Entry 3W9I (X-ray diffraction, 2.71 A resolution); this record covers chains A and B of the 3 polymer chains in the assembly.

[Chain A (and B)]
Name: Multidrug resistance protein MexB
From: Pseudomonas aeruginosa
Notes: chain B of this document is another copy of the same molecule, construct and numbering; everything in this record applies to it too
Reference sequence: P52002 (MEXB_PSEAE); residues 1-1046 here = UniProt positions 1-1046
Sequence (1046 residues; numbered 1 to 1046; the number before each row is that of its first residue):
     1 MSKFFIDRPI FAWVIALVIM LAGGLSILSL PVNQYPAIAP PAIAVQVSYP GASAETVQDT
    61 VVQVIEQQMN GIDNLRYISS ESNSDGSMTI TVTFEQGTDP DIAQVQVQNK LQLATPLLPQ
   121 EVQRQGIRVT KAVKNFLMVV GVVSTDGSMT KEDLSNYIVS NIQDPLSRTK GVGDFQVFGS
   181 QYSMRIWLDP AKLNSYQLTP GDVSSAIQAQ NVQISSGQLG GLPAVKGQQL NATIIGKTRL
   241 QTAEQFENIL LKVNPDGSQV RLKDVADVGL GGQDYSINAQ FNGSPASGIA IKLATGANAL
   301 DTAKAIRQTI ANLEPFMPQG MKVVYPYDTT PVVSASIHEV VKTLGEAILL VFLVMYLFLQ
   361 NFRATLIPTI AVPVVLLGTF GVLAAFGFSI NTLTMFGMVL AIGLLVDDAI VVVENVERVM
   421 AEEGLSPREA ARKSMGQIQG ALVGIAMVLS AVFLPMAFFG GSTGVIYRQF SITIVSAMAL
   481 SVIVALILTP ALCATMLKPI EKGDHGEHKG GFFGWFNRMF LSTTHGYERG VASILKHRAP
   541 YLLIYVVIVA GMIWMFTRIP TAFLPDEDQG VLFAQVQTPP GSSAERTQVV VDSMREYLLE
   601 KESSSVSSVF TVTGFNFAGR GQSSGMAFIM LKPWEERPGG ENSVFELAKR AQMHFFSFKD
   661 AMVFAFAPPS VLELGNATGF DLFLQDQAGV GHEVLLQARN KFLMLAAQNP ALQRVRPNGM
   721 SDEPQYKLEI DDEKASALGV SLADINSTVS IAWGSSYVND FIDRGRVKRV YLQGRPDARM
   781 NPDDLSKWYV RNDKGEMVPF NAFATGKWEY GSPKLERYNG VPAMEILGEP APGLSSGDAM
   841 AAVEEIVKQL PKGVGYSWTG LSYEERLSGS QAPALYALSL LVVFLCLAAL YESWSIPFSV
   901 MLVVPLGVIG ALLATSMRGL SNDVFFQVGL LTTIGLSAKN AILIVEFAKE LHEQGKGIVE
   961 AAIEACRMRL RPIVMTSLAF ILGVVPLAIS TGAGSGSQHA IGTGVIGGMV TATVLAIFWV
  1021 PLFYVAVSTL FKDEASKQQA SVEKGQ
Unresolved in the structure: 500-511, 870, 1031-1046 (chain B: 1031-1046)

[Interface between chain A and chain B]
Residue-residue contacts (127):
  Asp7(A) - Glu892(B)
  Arg8(A) - Glu892(B)
  Pro9(A) - Glu892(B)
  Ile10(A) - Glu892(B)  hydrogen bond (backbone-side chain)
  Ile10(A) - Ser893(B)
  Ile10(A) - Trp894(B)  hydrophobic
  Phe11(A) - Ala889(B)
  Phe11(A) - Glu892(B)  hydrogen bond (backbone-side chain)
  Val14(A) - Leu885(B)
  Val14(A) - Ala888(B)  hydrophobic
  Val14(A) - Ala889(B)
  Leu17(A) - Leu885(B)  hydrophobic
  Leu17(A) - Trp894(B)  hydrophobic
  Asp101(A) - Asp73(B)
  Gln104(A) - Lys110(B)
  Val105(A) - Val105(B)  hydrophobic
  Gln108(A) - Asn109(B)  hydrogen bond (side chain-backbone)
  Gln108(A) - Gln112(B)
  Gln108(A) - Leu113(B)
  Gln112(A) - Gln112(B)
  Gln112(A) - Leu113(B)
  Gln123(A) - Pro116(B)
  Gln123(A) - Leu117(B)
  Arg124(A) - Leu117(B)
  Gly126(A) - Leu117(B)
  Ile127(A) - Leu113(B)
  Val129(A) - Lys110(B)  hydrogen bond (backbone-side chain)
  Val129(A) - Leu113(B)
  Lys131(A) - Asp73(B)
  Lys131(A) - Gln106(B)
  Asn161(A) - Gln687(B)
  Ser167(A) - Asn70(B)
  Ser167(A) - Gly71(B)  hydrogen bond (backbone-backbone)
  Arg168(A) - Glu66(B)  hydrogen bond (side chain-backbone)
  Arg168(A) - Met69(B)  hydrogen bond (side chain-backbone)
  Arg168(A) - Asn70(B)
  Arg168(A) - Ile78(B)
  Phe175(A) - Asn70(B)
  Ala209(A) - Asn746(B)
  Gln210(A) - Leu742(B)
  Val212(A) - Asn746(B)
  Gln213(A) - Glu55(B)
  Gln213(A) - Thr56(B)  hydrogen bond (side chain-backbone)
  Ile214(A) - Thr56(B)
  Ile214(A) - Asn746(B)
  Ile214(A) - Val749(B)  hydrophobic
  Ile214(A) - Ser750(B)
  Ser215(A) - Tyr49(B)
  Ser215(A) - Pro50(B)  hydrogen bond (side chain-backbone)
  Ser215(A) - Gly51(B)  hydrogen bond (side chain-backbone)
  Ser215(A) - Ala52(B)
  Ser215(A) - Ser750(B)  hydrogen bond (backbone-side chain)
  Ser216(A) - Gly51(B)  hydrogen bond (backbone-backbone)
  Ser216(A) - Val749(B)
  Ser216(A) - Trp753(B)
  Ser216(A) - Gly754(B)
  Gly217(A) - Gly51(B)  hydrogen bond (backbone-backbone)
  Gly217(A) - Gly754(B)
  Gln218(A) - Ser84(B)
  Gln218(A) - Trp753(B)
  Gln218(A) - Arg779(B)
  Leu219(A) - Tyr726(B)  hydrophobic
  Leu219(A) - Trp753(B)  hydrophobic
  Leu219(A) - Arg779(B)
  Leu219(A) - Met780(B)
  Leu219(A) - Trp808(B)  hydrophobic
  Gly220(A) - Gln622(B)
  Gly221(A) - Arg779(B)  hydrogen bond (backbone-side chain)
  Leu222(A) - Tyr275(B)
  Leu222(A) - Ser276(B)
  Leu222(A) - Gln622(B)
  Leu222(A) - Gln773(B)
  Leu222(A) - Arg779(B)
  Pro223(A) - Trp187(B)
  Pro223(A) - Tyr275(B)
  Pro223(A) - Pro776(B)
  Pro223(A) - Arg779(B)  hydrogen bond (backbone-side chain)
  Ala224(A) - Met780(B)  hydrophobic
  Val225(A) - Pro776(B)  hydrophobic
  Val225(A) - Asp777(B)
  Val225(A) - Met780(B)
  Lys226(A) - Glu585(B)
  Gly227(A) - Glu585(B)  hydrogen bond (backbone-side chain)
  Gln228(A) - Ser583(B)  hydrogen bond (backbone-side chain)
  Gln228(A) - Glu585(B)
  Gln228(A) - Met780(B)
  Gln228(A) - Asn781(B)
  Gln229(A) - Gly581(B)
  Gln229(A) - Ser582(B)
  Gln229(A) - Ser583(B)  hydrogen bond (backbone-backbone)
  Gln229(A) - Arg586(B)
  Leu230(A) - Gly581(B)
  Asn231(A) - Gly581(B)  hydrogen bond (backbone-backbone)
  Asn231(A) - Ser582(B)
  Asn231(A) - Gln622(B)
  Ala232(A) - Pro724(B)
  Ala232(A) - Trp808(B)  hydrophobic
  Thr233(A) - Ser53(B)
  Thr233(A) - Ser84(B)
  Thr233(A) - Gln725(B)
  Thr233(A) - Tyr726(B)  hydrogen bond (backbone-backbone)
  Ile234(A) - Tyr726(B)
  Ile234(A) - Leu728(B)  hydrophobic
  Ile234(A) - Trp753(B)  hydrophobic
  Ile235(A) - Gln725(B)
  Ile235(A) - Tyr726(B)  hydrogen bond (backbone-backbone)
  Ile235(A) - Lys727(B)
  Ile235(A) - Leu728(B)  hydrogen bond (backbone-backbone)
  Lys237(A) - Ile730(B)
  Lys237(A) - Asp732(B)  salt bridge
  Lys237(A) - Asn746(B)
  Leu250(A) - Ser736(B)
  Val253(A) - Ser736(B)
  Gln259(A) - Glu733(B)
  Arg261(A) - Glu733(B)  salt bridge
  Leu313(A) - Gln687(B)
  Phe316(A) - Gln687(B)
  Phe316(A) - Gly855(B)
  Ile762(A) - Asp59(B)
  Arg764(A) - Ala688(B)  hydrogen bond (side chain-backbone)
  Arg764(A) - Gly689(B)
  Gly765(A) - Gln63(B)  hydrogen bond (backbone-side chain)
  Arg766(A) - Gln63(B)
  Arg766(A) - Gln67(B)  hydrogen bond
  Val767(A) - Asp59(B)
  Val767(A) - Gln63(B)  hydrogen bond (backbone-side chain)
  Val767(A) - Gln67(B)
Other interface residues (no listed pair), chain A (71 interface residues in all): Trp13, Val18, Leu21, Leu25, Gln125, Arg128, Asp164, Val172, Gly236, Arg239, Arg769
Other interface residues (no listed pair), chain B (77 interface residues in all): Thr60, Leu75, Ile102, Ala584, Val690, Ser755, Pro782, Val854, Leu878, Leu881, Val882

[Summary]
Chain A and chain B form an interface of 71 and 77 residues respectively, with 26 hydrogen bonds and 2 salt
bridges. Among the polar pairs are Lys237(A)-Asp732(B), Arg261(A)-Glu733(B) and Ile10(A)-Glu892(B).
Both chains are Multidrug resistance protein MexB (Pseudomonas aeruginosa). Entry 3W9I (Structural basis for
the inhibition of bacterial multidrug exporters) was determined by X-ray diffraction together with 3W9H and
3W9J from the same study.
